Entry 5DMR (X-ray diffraction, 2.80 A resolution); this record covers chains A and B.

== Chain A ==
Molecule: Reverse transcriptase/ribonuclease H p80
Organism: Moloney murine leukemia virus (isolate Shinnick)
Notes: EC 3.1.26.4; fragment: RNase H domain
UniProtKB: P03355 (POL_MLVMS); residues 500-671 here correspond to UniProt positions 1159-1330 (UniProt number = residue number + 659)
Amino-acid sequence (172 residues; each row starts with the number of its first residue):
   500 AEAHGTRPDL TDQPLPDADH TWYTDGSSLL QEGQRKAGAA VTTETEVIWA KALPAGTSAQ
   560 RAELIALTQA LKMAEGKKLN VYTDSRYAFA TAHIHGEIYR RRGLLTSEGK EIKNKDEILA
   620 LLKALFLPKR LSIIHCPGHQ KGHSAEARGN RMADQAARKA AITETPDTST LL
Unresolved in the structure: 500-506, 531-533, 597-609, 637-641, 667-671
What the authors report for this chain:
  - mutagenesis - D511A, Q559A, I593A: unchanged binding to Eukaryotic peptide chain release factor subunit 1 (chain B)
  - mutagenesis - G525E: decreased binding to Eukaryotic peptide chain release factor subunit 1 (chain B) (citing earlier work)
  - mutagenesis - A589K: decreased expression in response to Gag-Pol levels
  - mutagenesis - R585A, F588A: unchanged expression in response to Gag-Pol levels
  - mutagenesis - R585A/F588A/A589K: abolished expression in response to Gag-Pol protein
  - catalytic residues: Asp-524, Glu-562, Asp-583, Asp-653 (citing earlier work)

== Chain B ==
Molecule: Eukaryotic peptide chain release factor subunit 1
Organism: Mus musculus
Notes: fragment: C-terminal residues 276-437
UniProtKB: Q8BWY3 (ERF1_MOUSE); residue numbers follow UniProt; this construct covers 276-437
Amino-acid sequence (162 residues; each row starts with the number of its first residue):
   276 SNVKFIQEKK LIGRYFDEIS QDTGKYCFGV EDTLKALEMG AVEILIVYEN LDIMRYVLHC
   336 QGTEEEKILY LTPEQEKDKS HFTDKETGQE HELIESMPLL EWFANNYKKF GATLEIVTDK
   396 SQEGSQFVKG FGGIGGILRY RVDFQGMEYQ GGDDEFFDLD DY
Unresolved in the structure: 276-280, 348-366, 421-437
UniProt features mapped onto this chain:
  - modified residue: Thr-347 (Phosphothreonine)
  - cross-link (Glycyl lysine isopeptide (Lys-Gly)): Lys-279 (interchain with G-Cter in ubiquitin), Lys-404 (interchain with G-Cter in SUMO2)
What the authors report for this chain:
  - mutagenesis - F291A, D297A, F303A: unchanged binding to Reverse transcriptase/ribonuclease H p80 (chain A)

== How chain A and chain B interact ==
Contacting residue pairs (28):
  Asp-511(A) with Lys-404(B), hydrogen bond (backbone-backbone); Gly-405(B); Phe-406(B); Gly-407(B), hydrogen bond (side chain-backbone)
  Gln-559(A) with Asp-297(B), hydrogen bond
  Arg-585(A) with Tyr-301(B); Phe-303(B); Asp-307(B), salt bridge; Phe-419(B), hydrogen bond (side chain-backbone); Gln-420(B)
  Tyr-586(A) with Asp-297(B), hydrogen bond; Tyr-301(B)
  Phe-588(A) with Phe-303(B), hydrophobic; Gly-405(B)
  Ala-589(A) with Ile-294(B), hydrophobic; Tyr-301(B), hydrophobic; Phe-406(B)
  Thr-590(A) with Ile-294(B)
  His-592(A) with Gly-405(B); Phe-406(B)
  Ile-593(A) with Phe-291(B); Ile-294(B), hydrophobic; Ser-295(B); Phe-406(B), hydrophobic
  Ile-611(A) with Ser-295(B)
  Asn-613(A) with Asp-297(B)
  His-634(A) with Phe-303(B)
  Pro-636(A) with Glu-306(B)
Other interface residues (no listed pair), chain A (16 interface residues in all): Thr-510, Glu-596, Lys-612
Other interface residues (no listed pair), chain B (16 interface residues in all): Gln-401, Val-403
From the paper, about this interface:
  - specific contacts: Asp-511(A)/Lys-404(B) (hydrogen bond), Asp-511(A)/Gly-407(B) (hydrogen bond), Gln-559(A)/Asp-297(B) (hydrogen bond), Arg-585(A)/Asp-307(B) (salt bridge)
  - interface residues, chain A: Arg-585(A), Phe-588(A), Ala-589(A), Ile-593(A)
  - hot spots on chain A (mutagenesis) - A589K: abolished binding to Eukaryotic peptide chain release factor subunit 1 (chain B)
  - hot spots on chain A (mutagenesis) - F588A (10-fold): decreased binding to Eukaryotic peptide chain release factor subunit 1 (chain B)
  - interface residues, chain B: Phe-291(B), Ile-294(B), Tyr-301(B), Phe-303(B), Phe-406(B)
  - hot spots on chain B (mutagenesis) - I294A, Y301A, F406A: abolished binding to Reverse transcriptase/ribonuclease H p80 (chain A)

== In short ==
The chain A/chain B interface involves 16 residues from each chain; the contacts include 5 hydrogen bonds and
1 salt bridge. Polar contacts include Arg-585(A)/Asp-307(B), Asp-511(A)/Gly-407(B) and Gln-559(A)/Asp-297(B).
The authors report hydrogen bonds between Asp-511(A) and Lys-404(B), Asp-511(A) and Gly-407(B) and Gln-559(A)
and Asp-297(B); a salt bridge between Arg-585(A) and Asp-307(B). The paper reports catalytic residues
Asp-524(A), Glu-562(A) and Asp-583(A) among others; I294A, Y301A and F406A of chain B abolish binding to
Reverse transcriptase/ribonuclease H p80 (chain A); 14 substitutions were tested in all.
Here chain A is Reverse transcriptase/ribonuclease H p80 (Moloney murine leukemia virus (isolate Shinnick))
and chain B is Eukaryotic peptide chain release factor subunit 1 (Mus musculus). Entry 5DMR (Crystal Structure
of C-terminal domain of mouse eRF1 in complex with RNase H domain of RT ...) was determined by X-ray
diffraction (same publication as 5DMQ).
